1L1Z - chains B and A of the 3 polymer chains in the assembly; structure by X-ray diffraction, 1.70 A resolution.

# Chain B
Molecule: 16-nt DNA strand
Sequence (16 nucleotides; row label = number of the first residue in the row; numbers below 1 keep their minus sign (DA-1 is residue -1)):
    -1 AGGTAGACCTGGACGC
Not modelled in the structure: -1 to 0, 13-14

# Chain A
Name: MutM
From: Geobacillus stearothermophilus
Amino-acid sequence (274 residues; numbered 1 to 274; the number before each row is that of its first residue):
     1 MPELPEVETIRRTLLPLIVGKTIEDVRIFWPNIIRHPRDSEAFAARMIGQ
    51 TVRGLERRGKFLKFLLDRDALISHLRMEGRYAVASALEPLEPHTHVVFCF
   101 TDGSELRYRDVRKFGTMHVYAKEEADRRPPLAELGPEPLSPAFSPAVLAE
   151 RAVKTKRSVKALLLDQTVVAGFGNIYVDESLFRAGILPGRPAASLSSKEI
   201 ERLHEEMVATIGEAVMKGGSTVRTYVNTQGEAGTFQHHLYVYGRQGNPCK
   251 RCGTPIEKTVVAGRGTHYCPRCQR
Not modelled in the structure: 1, 223-232
Bound ions: Zn2+: Cys249, Cys269, Cys272

# How chain B and chain A interact
Residue-residue contacts (11):
  DC6(B) - Phe114(A)  base contact
  DC7(B) - Trp30(A)  hydrogen bond to the phosphate
  DC7(B) - Asn32(A)  phosphate contact
  DC7(B) - Arg112(A)  hydrogen bond to the base
  DC7(B) - Lys113(A)  phosphate contact
  DC7(B) - Phe114(A)  base contact
  DT8(B) - His93(A)  phosphate contact
  DT8(B) - Val111(A)  sugar contact
  DT8(B) - Arg112(A)  base contact
  DT8(B) - Lys113(A)  salt bridge to the phosphate
  DG9(B) - His93(A)  salt bridge to the phosphate

# Summary
4 residues of chain B and 7 residues of chain A are in contact; the contacts include 2 hydrogen bonds and 2
salt bridges. Polar pairs include DC7(B)-Arg112(A), DC7(B)-Trp30(A) and DT8(B)-Lys113(A). The Zn2+ site is
built by Cys249(A), Cys269(A) and Cys272(A).
Here chain B is a 16-nt DNA strand and chain A is MutM (Geobacillus stearothermophilus). Entry 1L1Z (MutM
(Fpg) Covalent-DNA Intermediate) was determined by X-ray diffraction (same publication as 1L1T, 1L2B, 1L2C and
1L2D).
